4WYK - chains C and D of the 4 polymer chains in the assembly; structure by X-ray diffraction, 3.40 A resolution.

== Chain C ==
Name: Nuclear RNA export factor 1
From: Homo sapiens
Reference sequence: Q9UBU9 (NXF1_HUMAN); residue numbers follow UniProt; this construct covers 96-555
Amino-acid sequence (461 residues; numbered 95 to 555; the number before each row is that of its first residue):
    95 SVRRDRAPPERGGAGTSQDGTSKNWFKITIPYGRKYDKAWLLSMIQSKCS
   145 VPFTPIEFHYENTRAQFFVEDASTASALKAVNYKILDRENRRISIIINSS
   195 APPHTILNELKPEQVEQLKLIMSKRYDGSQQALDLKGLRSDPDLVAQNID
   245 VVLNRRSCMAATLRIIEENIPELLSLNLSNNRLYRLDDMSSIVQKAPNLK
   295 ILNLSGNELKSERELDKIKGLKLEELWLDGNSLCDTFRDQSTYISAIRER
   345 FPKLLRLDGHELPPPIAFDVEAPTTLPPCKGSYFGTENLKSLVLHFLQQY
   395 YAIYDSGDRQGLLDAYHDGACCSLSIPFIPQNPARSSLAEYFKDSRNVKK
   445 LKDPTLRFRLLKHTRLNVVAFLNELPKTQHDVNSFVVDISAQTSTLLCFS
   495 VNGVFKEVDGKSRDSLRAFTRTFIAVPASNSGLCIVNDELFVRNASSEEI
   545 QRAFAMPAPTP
Disordered / not traced: 95-201, 425-426, 550-555
Sequence notes: expression tag (95)
What the authors report for this chain:
  - mutagenesis - I360A/F362A/V364A, I360D/F362D/V364D, I360R/F362R/V364R: unchanged binding to NTF2-related export protein 1 (chain D)

== Chain D ==
Name: NTF2-related export protein 1
From: Homo sapiens
Reference sequence: Q9UKK6 (NXT1_HUMAN); residues 2-140 here = UniProt positions 2-140
Amino-acid sequence (139 residues; each row starts with the number of its first residue):
     2 ASVDFKTYVDQACRAAEEFVNVYYTTMDKRRRLLSRLYMGTATLVWNGNA
    52 VSGQESLSEFFEMLPSSEFQISVVDCQPVHDEATPSQTTVLVVICGSVKF
   102 EGNKQRDFNQNFILTAQASPSNTVWKIASDCFRFQDWAS
Disordered / not traced: 2

== How chain C and chain D interact ==
Residue-residue contacts (97; chain C residue first):
  A366(C) - E102(D)
  P367(C) - M64(D)
  P367(C) - L65(D)
  P367(C) - P66(D)
  P367(C) - E102(D)
  T368(C) - P66(D)
  T368(C) - E102(D)
  T368(C) - N104(D)  hydrogen bond (backbone-side chain)
  L370(C) - F101(D)  hydrophobic
  L370(C) - N104(D)
  P371(C) - W47(D)
  P371(C) - F61(D)  hydrophobic
  P371(C) - L65(D)  hydrophobic
  P372(C) - N50(D)  hydrogen bond (backbone-side chain)
  C373(C) - N48(D)  hydrogen bond
  C373(C) - W138(D)  hydrophobic
  K374(C) - N48(D)  hydrogen bond (backbone-backbone)
  K374(C) - G49(D)
  K374(C) - R134(D)  hydrogen bond (backbone-side chain)
  K374(C) - W138(D)
  G375(C) - R134(D)  hydrogen bond (backbone-side chain)
  G375(C) - W138(D)
  Y377(C) - V46(D)  hydrophobic
  Y377(C) - G49(D)
  Y377(C) - A51(D)  hydrophobic
  H411(C) - H81(D)
  H411(C) - E83(D)  salt bridge
  G413(C) - H81(D)
  C415(C) - Q78(D)
  C415(C) - P79(D)
  C416(C) - Q78(D)
  S417(C) - D76(D)  hydrogen bond
  S417(C) - Q78(D)  hydrogen bond
  S419(C) - D76(D)
  I420(C) - V74(D)
  F422(C) - V74(D)
  R440(C) - V10(D)
  R440(C) - C14(D)
  R440(C) - V75(D)
  R440(C) - D76(D)  salt bridge
  R440(C) - C77(D)  hydrogen bond (side chain-backbone)
  N441(C) - S73(D)
  N441(C) - V74(D)
  N441(C) - V75(D)  hydrogen bond (side chain-backbone)
  V442(C) - C14(D)  hydrophobic
  V442(C) - V75(D)  hydrogen bond (backbone-backbone)
  V442(C) - D76(D)
  V442(C) - C77(D)  hydrophobic
  K443(C) - I72(D)
  K443(C) - S73(D)
  K446(C) - E18(D)  salt bridge
  P448(C) - K7(D)
  R451(C) - C14(D)
  R451(C) - E18(D)  salt bridge
  F452(C) - F6(D)  hydrophobic
  F452(C) - K7(D)
  L455(C) - V10(D)  hydrophobic
  L455(C) - Q78(D)
  L455(C) - P79(D)
  H457(C) - F6(D)
  V480(C) - R134(D)
  D482(C) - V46(D)
  D482(C) - C132(D)
  D482(C) - R134(D)  salt bridge
  I483(C) - V46(D)
  S484(C) - T44(D)  hydrogen bond (backbone-side chain)
  S484(C) - N112(D)
  S484(C) - S130(D)
  S484(C) - C132(D)
  A485(C) - T44(D)
  A485(C) - S130(D)
  T489(C) - A84(D)  hydrogen bond (side chain-backbone)
  L490(C) - A84(D)
  L490(C) - T85(D)
  C492(C) - I114(D)  hydrophobic
  S494(C) - N112(D)  hydrogen bond
  S494(C) - C132(D)
  N496(C) - R134(D)
  T514(C) - N110(D)  hydrogen bond
  T516(C) - N112(D)
  I518(C) - L92(D)  hydrophobic
  V520(C) - E83(D)
  V530(C) - H81(D)
  N531(C) - Q78(D)
  N531(C) - P79(D)  hydrogen bond (side chain-backbone)
  N531(C) - V80(D)
  D532(C) - Q78(D)
  E533(C) - D76(D)
  E533(C) - Q78(D)
  E533(C) - V94(D)
  F535(C) - C96(D)  hydrophobic
  F535(C) - N110(D)
  R537(C) - N110(D)
  R537(C) - Q136(D)
  E542(C) - A139(D)
  E542(C) - S140(D)
  E543(C) - Q136(D)
Also at the interface, not in a pair above, chain C (56 interface residues in all): T369, L418, P421, K444, T449, R546
Also at the interface, not in a pair above, chain D (50 interface residues in all): D11, P86, G103, A129, D131

== Summary ==
The interface between chain C and chain D involves 56 residues on one side and 50 on the other, with 16
hydrogen bonds and 5 salt bridges. Polar contacts include H411(C)-E83(D), R440(C)-D76(D) and K446(C)-E18(D).
The paper reports that I360A/F362A/V364A, I360D/F362D/V364D and I360R/F362R/V364R of chain C leave binding to
NTF2-related export protein 1 (chain D) unchanged.
Here chain C is Nuclear RNA export factor 1 and chain D is NTF2-related export protein 1, both from Homo
sapiens. Entry 4WYK (Structure of the LRR and NTF2-like domains of NXF1 complexed with NXT1) was determined by
X-ray diffraction.
